PDB entry 7SMM | electron microscopy, 2.50 A resolution | chains D and E of the 5 polymer chains in the assembly

# Chain D
Protein: Acetylcholine receptor subunit alpha
Source organism: Tetronarce californica
UniProt: P02710 (ACHA_TETCF); residues 1-437 here correspond to UniProt positions 25-461 (UniProt number = residue number + 24)
Sequence (437 residues; row label = number of the first residue in the row):
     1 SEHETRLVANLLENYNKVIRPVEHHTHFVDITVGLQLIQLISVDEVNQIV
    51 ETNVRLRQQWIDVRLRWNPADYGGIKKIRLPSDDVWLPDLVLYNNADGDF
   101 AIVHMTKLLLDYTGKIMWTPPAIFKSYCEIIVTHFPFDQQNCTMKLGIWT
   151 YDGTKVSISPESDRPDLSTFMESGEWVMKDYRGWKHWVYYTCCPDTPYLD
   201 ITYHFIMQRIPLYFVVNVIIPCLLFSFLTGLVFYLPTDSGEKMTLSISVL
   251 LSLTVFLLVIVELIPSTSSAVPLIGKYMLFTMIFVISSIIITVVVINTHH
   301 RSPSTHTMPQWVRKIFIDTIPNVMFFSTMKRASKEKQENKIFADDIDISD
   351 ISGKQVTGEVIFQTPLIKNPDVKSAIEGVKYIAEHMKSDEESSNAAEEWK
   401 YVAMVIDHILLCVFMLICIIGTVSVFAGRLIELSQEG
Not modelled in the structure: 332-369, 434-437
Curated features (UniProtKB/Swiss-Prot):
  - glycosylation: Asn141 (N-linked (GlcNAc...) asparagine)
Cystine bridges: Cys128-Cys142, Cys192-Cys193
Covalently attached groups: glycan linked to Asn141
What the authors report for this chain:
  - binding site for cholesterol: Arg301, Phe316
  - mutagenesis - F233A (3-fold), F233A/F414A (7-fold): increased signaling in response to agonist
  - mutagenesis - F284A: unchanged signaling in response to agonist

# Chain E
Protein: Acetylcholine receptor subunit gamma
Source organism: Tetronarce californica
UniProt: P02714 (ACHG_TETCF); residues 1-489 here correspond to UniProt positions 18-506 (UniProt number = residue number + 17)
Sequence (489 residues; row label = number of the first residue in the row):
     1 ENEEGRLIEKLLGDYDKRIIPAKTLDHIIDVTLKLTLTNLISLNEKEEAL
    51 TTNVWIEIQWNDYRLSWNTSEYEGIDLVRIPSELLWLPDVVLENNVDGQF
   101 EVAYYANVLVYNDGSMYWLPPAIYRSTCPIAVTYFPFDWQNCSLVFRSQT
   151 YNAHEVNLQLSAEEGEAVEWIHIDPEDFTENGEWTIRHRPAKKNYNWQLT
   201 KDDTDFQEIIFFLIIQRKPLFYIINIIAPCVLISSLVVLVYFLPAQAGGQ
   251 KCTLSISVLLAQTIFLFLIAQKVPETSLNVPLIGKYLIFVMFVSMLIVMN
   301 CVIVLNVSLRTPNTHSLSEKIKHLFLGFLPKYLGMQLEPSEETPEKPQPR
   351 RRSSFGIMIKAEEYILKKPRSELMFEEQKDRHGLKRVNKMTSDIDIGTTV
   401 DLYKDLANFAPEIKSCVEACNFIAKSTKEQNDSGSENENWVLIGKVIDKA
   451 CFWIALLLFSIGTLAIFLTGHFNQVPEFPFPGDPRKYVP
Not modelled in the structure: 330-409
Curated features (UniProtKB/Swiss-Prot):
  - modified residue: Tyr364 (Phosphotyrosine)
  - glycosylation: Asn68 (N-linked (GlcNAc...) asparagine)
Cystine bridges: Cys128-Cys142
Covalently attached groups: N-acetylglucosamine (NAG) linked to Asn68, Asn141

# Chain D / chain E interface
Contacting residue pairs - 103 pairs, chain D then chain E:
  Asn16(D) - Glu9(E)  hydrogen bond
  Val18(D) - Pro81(E)
  Ile19(D) - Asn2(E)
  Ile19(D) - Glu4(E)
  Ile19(D) - Gly5(E)
  Ile19(D) - Ile8(E)  hydrophobic
  Arg20(D) - Asn2(E)  hydrogen bond (backbone-side chain)
  Arg20(D) - Glu4(E)  salt bridge
  Val22(D) - Asn2(E)
  Glu23(D) - Glu1(E)  hydrogen bond (backbone-backbone)
  Glu23(D) - Asn2(E)  hydrogen bond (backbone-backbone)
  His24(D) - Glu73(E)  salt bridge
  His25(D) - Asn2(E)
  His25(D) - Glu4(E)
  His25(D) - Glu73(E)  salt bridge
  His25(D) - Ile75(E)
  Asn47(D) - Ile41(E)
  Asn47(D) - Ser42(E)
  Gln48(D) - Glu180(E)
  Gln48(D) - Asn181(E)
  Asp89(D) - Tyr104(E)
  Asp89(D) - Asn107(E)
  Val91(D) - Tyr104(E)  hydrophobic
  Asn95(D) - Asn53(E)  hydrogen bond (backbone-side chain)
  Ala96(D) - Ile41(E)
  Ala96(D) - Ile123(E)
  Phe100(D) - Asn53(E)
  Phe100(D) - Ala103(E)  hydrophobic
  Phe100(D) - Tyr104(E)  hydrophobic
  Phe100(D) - Pro121(E)  hydrophobic
  Phe100(D) - Ile123(E)  hydrophobic
  Ala101(D) - Tyr104(E)  hydrophobic
  Tyr127(D) - Asn39(E)
  Tyr127(D) - Thr179(E)
  Tyr127(D) - Glu180(E)
  Tyr127(D) - Asn181(E)
  Glu129(D) - Thr179(E)
  Trp149(D) - Trp55(E)
  Trp149(D) - Ala106(E)
  Trp149(D) - Leu119(E)  hydrogen bond (side chain-backbone)
  Trp149(D) - Pro121(E)
  Thr150(D) - Arg79(E)  hydrogen bond (backbone-side chain)
  Thr150(D) - Asn107(E)  hydrogen bond
  Thr150(D) - Leu109(E)
  Tyr151(D) - Arg79(E)
  Asp152(D) - Arg79(E)  salt bridge
  Gly240(D) - Gly248(E)
  Gly240(D) - Gln250(E)
  Glu241(D) - Gln250(E)
  Lys242(D) - Gln250(E)
  Met243(D) - Gln250(E)  hydrogen bond (backbone-side chain)
  Thr244(D) - Gln250(E)  hydrogen bond
  Ile247(D) - Leu254(E)  hydrophobic
  Ile247(D) - Ser257(E)
  Leu250(D) - Leu236(E)  hydrophobic
  Leu251(D) - Ser257(E)
  Leu251(D) - Ala261(E)
  Thr254(D) - Ile233(E)
  Thr254(D) - Ile264(E)
  Thr254(D) - Phe265(E)
  Leu257(D) - Asn225(E)
  Leu257(D) - Phe265(E)  hydrophobic
  Leu258(D) - Phe267(E)  hydrophobic
  Leu258(D) - Leu268(E)  hydrophobic
  Val261(D) - Asn225(E)
  Val261(D) - Leu268(E)  hydrophobic
  Val261(D) - Lys272(E)
  Ser266(D) - Phe221(E)
  Thr267(D) - Phe221(E)
  Ser268(D) - Gly182(E)
  Ser268(D) - Lys218(E)
  Ser268(D) - Leu220(E)
  Ser268(D) - Phe221(E)
  Ser269(D) - Gly182(E)  hydrogen bond (backbone-backbone)
  Ala270(D) - Leu220(E)
  Val271(D) - Leu220(E)  hydrophobic
  Met278(D) - Ile224(E)
  Met278(D) - Asn225(E)
  Met282(D) - Ile233(E)  hydrophobic
  Ile283(D) - Leu232(E)  hydrophobic
  Ile286(D) - Leu232(E)
  Ile286(D) - Leu236(E)  hydrophobic
  Ile289(D) - Leu236(E)  hydrophobic
  Ile290(D) - Leu239(E)  hydrophobic
  Val293(D) - Leu239(E)
  Val293(D) - Phe242(E)  hydrophobic
  Ile296(D) - Leu243(E)  hydrophobic
  Ile296(D) - Pro244(E)
  Asn297(D) - Phe242(E)  hydrogen bond (side chain-backbone)
  His300(D) - Pro244(E)
  His300(D) - Gln246(E)
  Thr305(D) - Leu442(E)
  Asp371(D) - Asn421(E)
  Val372(D) - Val417(E)  hydrophobic
  Ser374(D) - Asn421(E)
  Ala375(D) - Cys420(E)  hydrophobic
  Ala375(D) - Asn421(E)  hydrogen bond (backbone-side chain)
  Gly378(D) - Ala424(E)
  Tyr381(D) - Thr427(E)
  Tyr381(D) - Lys428(E)
  Tyr381(D) - Asn431(E)  hydrogen bond
  Ile382(D) - Ile423(E)  hydrophobic
  His385(D) - Asn431(E)  hydrogen bond
Other interface residues (no listed pair), chain D (67 interface residues in all): Tyr93, Asp97, Lys155, Val255, Ile264, Pro265, Gly275, Leu279
Other interface residues (no listed pair), chain E (72 interface residues in all): Glu3, Thr38, Leu40, Leu84, Ala122, Arg125, Glu183, Ala228, Pro229, Thr253, Val258, Leu260, Lys414

# In short
Chain D and chain E form an interface of 67 and 72 residues respectively, with 15 hydrogen bonds and 4 salt
bridges. Polar pairs include Arg20(D)-Glu4(E), His24(D)-Glu73(E) and His25(D)-Glu73(E). The paper reports a
binding site for cholesterol at Arg301(D) and Phe316(D); F233A and F233A/F414A of chain D increase signaling
in response to agonist.
Here chain D is Acetylcholine receptor subunit alpha and chain E is Acetylcholine receptor subunit gamma, both
from Tetronarce californica. Entry 7SMM (Cryo-EM structure of Torpedo acetylcholine receptor in apo form) was
determined by electron microscopy together with 7SMQ, 7SMR, 7SMS and 7SMT from the same study.
